Entry 6WWS (electron microscopy, 2.70 A resolution); this record covers chains A and K of the 3 polymer chains in the assembly.

Chain A:
Protein: Tubulin alpha-1B chain
Source organism: Sus scrofa
Reference sequence: Q2XVP4 (TBA1B_PIG); residues 1-451 here = UniProt positions 1-451
Chain sequence (451 residues; each row starts with the number of its first residue):
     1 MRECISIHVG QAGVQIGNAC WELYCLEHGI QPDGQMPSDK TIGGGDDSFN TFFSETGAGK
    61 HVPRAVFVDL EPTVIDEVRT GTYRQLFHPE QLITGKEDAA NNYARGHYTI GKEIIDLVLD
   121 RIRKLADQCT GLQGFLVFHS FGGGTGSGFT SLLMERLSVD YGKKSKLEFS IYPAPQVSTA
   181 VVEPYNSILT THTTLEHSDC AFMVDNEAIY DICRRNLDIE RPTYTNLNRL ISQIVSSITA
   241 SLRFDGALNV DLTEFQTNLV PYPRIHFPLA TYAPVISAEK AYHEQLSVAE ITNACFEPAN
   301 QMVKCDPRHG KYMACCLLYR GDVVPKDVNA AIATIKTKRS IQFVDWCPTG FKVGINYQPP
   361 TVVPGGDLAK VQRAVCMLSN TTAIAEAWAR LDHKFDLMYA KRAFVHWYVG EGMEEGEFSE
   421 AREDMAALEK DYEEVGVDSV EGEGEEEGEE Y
Unresolved in the structure: 442-451
Residues lining bound ligands: GTP (guanosine-5'-triphosphate): Gly10, Gln11, Ala12, Gln15, Ile16, Asp69, Asp98, Ala99, Ala100, Asn101, Ser140, Phe141, Gly143, Gly144, Thr145, Gly146, Ile171, Thr179, Glu183, Asn206, Tyr224, Leu227, Asn228, Ile231
UniProt features mapped onto this chain:
  - motif: Met1 to Cys4 (MREC motif)
  - active site: Glu254
  - binding site (GTP): Gly10, Gln11, Ala12, Gln15, Glu71, Ala99, Ser140, Gly143, Gly144, Thr145, Gly146, Thr179, Glu183, Asn206, Tyr224, Asn228, Leu252
  - binding site (Mg(2+)): Glu71
  - site: Tyr451 (Involved in polymerization)
  - modified residue: Lys40 (N6,N6,N6-trimethyllysine), Ser48 (Phosphoserine), Ser232 (Phosphoserine), Tyr282 (3'-nitrotyrosine), Arg339 (Omega-N-methylarginine), Ser439 (Phosphoserine), Glu443 (5-glutamyl polyglutamate), Glu445 (5-glutamyl polyglutamate), Tyr451 (3'-nitrotyrosine)
  - cross-link (Glycyl lysine isopeptide (Lys-Gly)): Lys326 (interchain with G-Cter in ubiquitin), Lys370 (interchain with G-Cter in ubiquitin)

Chain K:
Protein: Kinesin-like protein KIF14
Source organism: Mus musculus
Reference sequence: L0N7N1 (KIF14_MOUSE); residue numbers follow UniProt; this construct covers 391-743
Chain sequence (358 residues; each row starts with the number of its first residue):
   386 GPLGSNSQVT VAVRVRPFSK REKTEKASQV VFTNGEEITV EHPDMKQVYS FIYDVSFWSF
   446 DECHPGYASQ TTVYETLAAP LLDRAFEGYN TCLFAYGQTG SGKSYTMMGL NEEPGIIPRF
   506 CEDLFAQIAK KQTSEVSYHL EMSFFEVYNE KIHDLLVCKG ENGQRKQPLR AREHPVSGPY
   566 VEGLSMNVVS SYSDIQSWLE LGNKQRATAA TGMNDKSSRS HSVFTLVMTQ TKTEVVEGEE
   626 HDHRITSRIN LVDLAGSERC STAHSSGQRL KEGVSINKSL LTLGKVISAL SEQANGKRVF
   686 IPYRESTLTW LLKESLGGNS KTAMIATVSP AASNIEETLS TLRYATQARL IVNIAKVN
Unresolved in the structure: 386-390, 737-743
Sequence notes: expression tag (386-390)
Residues lining bound ligands: AMP-PNP (ANP; phosphoaminophosphonic acid-adenylate ester): Arg399, Arg401, Pro402, Ser444, Gln483, Thr484, Gly485, Gly487, Lys488, Ser489, Tyr490, Asn599, Lys601
UniProt features mapped onto this chain:
  - binding site (ATP): Gly482 to Ser489

Interface between chain A and chain K:
Contacting residue pairs - 31 pairs, chain A then chain K:
  Tyr108(A) - Cys645(K)
  Tyr108(A) - Ser646(K)  hydrogen bond
  Tyr108(A) - His649(K)
  Tyr108(A) - Ser650(K)  hydrogen bond (side chain-backbone)
  Tyr108(A) - Leu655(K)  hydrophobic
  Arg402(A) - Lys670(K)
  Arg402(A) - Gln732(K)
  Val405(A) - Leu666(K)  hydrophobic
  His406(A) - Lys663(K)  hydrogen bond (backbone-side chain)
  His406(A) - Leu666(K)
  Val409(A) - Val659(K)
  Val409(A) - Asn662(K)
  Val409(A) - Lys663(K)
  Gly410(A) - Val659(K)
  Gly412(A) - Ser646(K)
  Gly412(A) - Val659(K)
  Met413(A) - Asn662(K)  hydrogen bond (backbone-side chain)
  Glu414(A) - Ser642(K)
  Glu414(A) - Glu643(K)  hydrogen bond (side chain-backbone)
  Glu414(A) - Arg644(K)  salt bridge
  Glu414(A) - Asn662(K)
  Glu415(A) - Leu666(K)
  Glu415(A) - Tyr729(K)
  Glu417(A) - Arg644(K)
  Glu417(A) - Ser646(K)  hydrogen bond
  Ser419(A) - Arg728(K)
  Glu420(A) - Arg644(K)  salt bridge
  Glu420(A) - Glu721(K)
  Glu420(A) - Arg728(K)
  Glu423(A) - Tyr434(K)
  Glu423(A) - Arg728(K)  salt bridge
Also at the interface, not in a pair above, chain A (17 interface residues in all): Ala400, Lys401, Gly416
Also at the interface, not in a pair above, chain K (22 interface residues in all): Ala648, Ser651, Leu665, Ser725

In short:
Chain A and chain K form an interface of 17 and 22 residues respectively; the contacts include 6 hydrogen
bonds and 3 salt bridges. Among the polar pairs are Glu414(A)-Arg644(K), Glu420(A)-Arg644(K) and
Glu423(A)-Arg728(K). Ligands of chain A: GTP. Bound to chain K: AMP-PNP.
Chain A is Tubulin alpha-1B chain (Sus scrofa) and chain K is Kinesin-like protein KIF14 (Mus musculus); the
structure, Kif14[391-743] - AMP-PNP open state class in complex with a microtubule, was determined by electron
microscopy, deposited together with 6WWE, 6WWF, 6WWG, 6WWH, 6WWI, 6WWJ and 13 further entries.
